PDB entry 5XYW | X-ray diffraction, 2.71 A resolution | chains A and C of the 4 polymer chains in the assembly

[Chain A]
Protein: Rhino
Organism: Drosophila simulans
UniProtKB: Q49BI5 (Q49BI5_DROSI); residues 436-493 here correspond to UniProt positions 440-497 (UniProt number = residue number + 4)
Sequence (68 residues; each row starts with the number of its first residue):
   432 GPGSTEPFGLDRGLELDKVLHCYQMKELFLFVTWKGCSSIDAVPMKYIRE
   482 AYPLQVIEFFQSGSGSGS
Disordered / not traced: 432-439, 494-499
Construct notes: expression tag (432-435); linker (494-499)

[Chain C]
Protein: GD21652
Organism: Drosophila simulans
UniProtKB: B4Q3Z0 (B4Q3Z0_DROSI); residues 1-60 here = UniProt positions 1-60
Sequence (60 residues; each row starts with the number of its first residue):
     1 MENLAKIRMSQKLACWQQILTTLGTSSMSEQEWNTFFRGFLESWQNPYCI
    51 QTSCDPSIPL
Disordered / not traced: 1-4, 46-60

[How chain A and chain C interact]
Contacting residue pairs (28; chain A residue first):
  Leu441(A) with Gln18(C)
  His452(A) with Ser43(C), hydrogen bond; Trp44(C)
  Cys453(A) with Ser43(C)
  Tyr454(A) with Phe36(C), hydrogen bond (side chain-backbone); Gly39(C); Phe40(C), hydrogen bond (side chain-backbone); Ser43(C)
  Met456(A) with Ile19(C), hydrophobic; Leu23(C), hydrophobic; Phe36(C), hydrophobic
  Lys457(A) with Leu23(C); Ser27(C), hydrogen bond
  Phe460(A) with Thr22(C); Leu23(C), hydrophobic
  Phe462(A) with Cys15(C), hydrophobic; Ile19(C), hydrophobic; Phe40(C), hydrophobic; Trp44(C), hydrophobic
  Ser469(A) with Gln11(C)
  Ile471(A) with Ile7(C), hydrophobic; Cys15(C); Gln18(C)
  Asp472(A) with Gln18(C)
  Ala473(A) with Cys15(C); Gln18(C), hydrogen bond (backbone-side chain); Ile19(C), hydrophobic
  Pro475(A) with Thr22(C)
Other interface residues (no listed pair), chain A (16 interface residues in all): Leu451, Gln455, Glu458
Other interface residues (no listed pair), chain C (15 interface residues in all): Trp16, Trp33

[Overview]
The interface between chain A and chain C involves 16 residues on one side and 15 on the other; the contacts
include 5 hydrogen bonds. Among the polar pairs are His452(A)-Ser43(C), Tyr454(A)-Phe36(C) and
Tyr454(A)-Phe40(C).
Chain A is Rhino and chain C is GD21652, both from Drosophila simulans; the structure, Crystal structure of
drosophila simulans Rhino chromoshadow domain in complex with N-terminal domain, was determined by X-ray
diffraction, deposited together with 5XYV.
